8FTD - chains H and J of the 10 polymer chains in the assembly; structure by electron microscopy, 2.76 A resolution.

== Chain H ==
Name: DNA-directed RNA polymerase subunit alpha
Organism: Escherichia coli
Notes: EC 2.7.7.6
UniProt: P0A7Z4 (RPOA_ECOLI); residues 1-329 here = UniProt positions 1-329
Sequence (329 residues; each row starts with the number of its first residue):
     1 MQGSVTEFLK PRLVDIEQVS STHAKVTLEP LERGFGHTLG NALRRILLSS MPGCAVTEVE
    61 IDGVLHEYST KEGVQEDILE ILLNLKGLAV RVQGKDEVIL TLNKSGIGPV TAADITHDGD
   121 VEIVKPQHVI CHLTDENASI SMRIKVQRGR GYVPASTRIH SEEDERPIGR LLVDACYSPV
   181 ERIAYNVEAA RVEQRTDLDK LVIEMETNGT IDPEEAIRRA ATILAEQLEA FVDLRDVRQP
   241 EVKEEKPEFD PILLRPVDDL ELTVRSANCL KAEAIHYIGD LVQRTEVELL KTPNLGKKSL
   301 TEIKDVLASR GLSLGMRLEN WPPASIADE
Unresolved in the structure: 1-3, 159-170, 235-329
Curated features (UniProtKB/Swiss-Prot):
  - region: E162 to E165 (Required for interaction with Crp at class II promoters)
  - modified residue: R265 (ADP-ribosylarginine), K297 (N6-acetyllysine), K298 (N6-acetyllysine)
  - mutagenesis: R45 (R45C: In rpoA112; temperature-sensitive, blocks RNA polymerase assembly), E162 to E165 (5-fold decrease in CRP-class II promoter-dependent transcription), E165 (E165K: 5-fold decrease in CRP-class II promoter-dependent transcription), R191 (R191C: In rpoA101; temperature-sensitive)

== Chain J ==
Name: DNA-directed RNA polymerase subunit beta'
Organism: Escherichia coli
Notes: EC 2.7.7.6
UniProt: P0A8T7 (RPOC_ECOLI); numbering as in UniProt (aligned over 1-1407)
Sequence (1407 residues; row label = number of the first residue in the row):
     1 MKDLLKFLKA QTKTEEFDAI KIALASPDMI RSWSFGEVKK PETINYRTFK PERDGLFCAR
    61 IFGPVKDYEC LCGKYKRLKH RGVICEKCGV EVTQTKVRRE RMGHIELASP TAHIWFLKSL
   121 PSRIGLLLDM PLRDIERVLY FESYVVIEGG MTNLERQQIL TEEQYLDALE EFGDEFDAKM
   181 GAEAIQALLK SMDLEQECEQ LREELNETNS ETKRKKLTKR IKLLEAFVQS GNKPEWMILT
   241 VLPVLPPDLR PLVPLDGGRF ATSDLNDLYR RVINRNNRLK RLLDLAAPDI IVRNEKRMLQ
   301 EAVDALLDNG RRGRAITGSN KRPLKSLADM IKGKQGRFRQ NLLGKRVDYS GRSVITVGPY
   361 LRLHQCGLPK KMALELFKPF IYGKLELRGL ATTIKAAKKM VEREEAVVWD ILDEVIREHP
   421 VLLNRAPTLH RLGIQAFEPV LIEGKAIQLH PLVCAAYNAD FDGDQMAVHV PLTLEAQLEA
   481 RALMMSTNNI LSPANGEPII VPSQDVVLGL YYMTRDCVNA KGEGMVLTGP KEAERLYRSG
   541 LASLHARVKV RITEYEKDAN GELVAKTSLK DTTVGRAILW MIVPKGLPYS IVNQALGKKA
   601 ISKMLNTCYR ILGLKPTVIF ADQIMYTGFA YAARSGASVG IDDMVIPEKK HEIISEAEAE
   661 VAEIQEQFQS GLVTAGERYN KVIDIWAAAN DRVSKAMMDN LQTETVINRD GQEEKQVSFN
   721 SIYMMADSGA RGSAAQIRQL AGMRGLMAKP DGSIIETPIT ANFREGLNVL QYFISTHGAR
   781 KGLADTALKT ANSGYLTRRL VDVAQDLVVT EDDCGTHEGI MMTPVIEGGD VKEPLRDRVL
   841 GRVTAEDVLK PGTADILVPR NTLLHEQWCD LLEENSVDAV KVRSVVSCDT DFGVCAHCYG
   901 RDLARGHIIN KGEAIGVIAA QSIGEPGTQL TMRTFHIGGA ASRAAAESSI QVKNKGSIKL
   961 SNVKSVVNSS GKLVITSRNT ELKLIDEFGR TKESYKVPYG AVLAKGDGEQ VAGGETVANW
  1021 DPHTMPVITE VSGFVRFTDM IDGQTITRQT DELTGLSSLV VLDSAERTAG GKDLRPALKI
  1081 VDAQGNDVLI PGTDMPAQYF LPGKAIVQLE DGVQISSGDT LARIPQESGG TKDITGGLPR
  1141 VADLFEARRP KEPAILAEIS GIVSFGKETK GKRRLVITPV DGSDPYEEMI PKWRQLNVFE
  1201 GERVERGDVI SDGPEAPHDI LRLRGVHAVT RYIVNEVQDV YRLQGVKIND KHIEVIVRQM
  1261 LRKATIVNAG SSDFLEGEQV EYSRVKIANR ELEANGKVGA TYSRDLLGIT KASLATESFI
  1321 SAASFQETTR VLTEAAVAGK RDELRGLKEN VIVGRLIPAG TGYAYHQDRM RRRAAGEAPA
  1381 APQVTAEDAS ASLAELLNAG LGGSDNE
Unresolved in the structure: 1-15, 932-947, 1127-1133, 1376-1407
Bound ions: Zn2+ site 1: C70, C72, C85, C88; Mg2+: D462, D464; Zn2+ site 2: C814, C888, C895, C898
Curated features (UniProtKB/Swiss-Prot):
  - binding site (Zn(2+)): C70, C72, C85, C88, C814, C888, C895, C898
  - binding site (Mg(2+)): D460, D462, D464
  - modified residue: K983 (N6-acetyllysine)
  - mutagenesis: Q504 (Q504P: Resistant to antibiotics salinamide A and B), N690 (N690D: Resistant to antibiotics salinamide A and B), M697 (M697V: Resistant to antibiotics salinamide A and B), A735 (A735T: Resistant to antibiotics salinamide A and B), R738 (R738C/H/P/S: Resistant to antibiotics salinamide A and B), A748 (A748E: Resistant to antibiotics salinamide A and B), P758 (P758S/T: Resistant to antibiotics salinamide A and B), F763 (F763C: Resistant to antibiotics salinamide A and B), S775 (S775A: Resistant to antibiotics salinamide A and B), A779 (A779T/V: Resistant to antibiotics salinamide A and B), R780 (R780C: Resistant to antibiotics salinamide A and B), G782 (G782A/C: Resistant to antibiotics salinamide A and B), 1 further mutagenesis entry in UniProt

== Chain H / chain J interface ==
Residue-residue contacts (16):
  R44(H) - R538(J)
  L48(H) - R535(J)
  L48(H) - S539(J)
  L79(H) - V526(J)  hydrophobic
  E80(H) - R551(J)
  L83(H) - V526(J)  hydrophobic
  N84(H) - R551(J)  hydrogen bond
  K86(H) - E532(J)  salt bridge
  Y152(H) - M525(J)
  Y152(H) - L536(J)  hydrophobic
  Y152(H) - L541(J)  hydrophobic
  C176(H) - R535(J)  hydrogen bond
  V180(H) - R535(J)
  E181(H) - R535(J)
  R182(H) - E534(J)
  T196(H) - E443(J)
Also at the interface, not in a pair above, chain H (16 interface residues in all): S49, P154, E206
Also at the interface, not in a pair above, chain J (15 interface residues in all): T528, K531, L569, M581

== In short ==
The interface between chain H and chain J involves 16 residues on one side and 15 on the other; the contacts
include 2 hydrogen bonds and 1 salt bridge. Polar pairs include K86(H)-E532(J), N84(H)-R551(J) and
C176(H)-R535(J).
Chain H is DNA-directed RNA polymerase subunit alpha and chain J is DNA-directed RNA polymerase subunit beta',
both from Escherichia coli; the structure, Structure of Escherichia coli CedA in complex with transcription
initiation complex, was determined by electron microscopy.
